PDB entry 8T4L | electron microscopy, 3.20 A resolution | chains C and D of the 18 polymer chains in the assembly

[Chain C]
Name: RM20A3 heavy chain Fv
From: Macaca mulatta
Amino-acid sequence (125 residues; each row starts with the number of its first residue; a row labelled like 82A-82C holds insertion residues (82A, then the next letters in order)):
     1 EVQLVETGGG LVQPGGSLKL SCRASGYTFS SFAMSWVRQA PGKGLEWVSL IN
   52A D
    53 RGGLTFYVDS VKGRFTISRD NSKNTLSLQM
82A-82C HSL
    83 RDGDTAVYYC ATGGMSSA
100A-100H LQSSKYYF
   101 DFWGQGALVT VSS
Disordered / not traced: 112-113
Disulfide bonds: Cys-22/Cys-92

[Chain D]
Name: RM20A3 light chain Fv
From: Macaca mulatta
Amino-acid sequence (128 residues; row label = number of the first residue in the row; note: 1 number in that range is skipped by the numbering (no residue carries it; nothing is unmodelled there); a row labelled like 27A-27C holds insertion residues (27A, then the next letters in order)):
     3 ALTQPPS
    11 VSGSPGQSVT ISCTGTS
27A-27C SDI
    28 GSYNYVSWYQ QHPGKAPKLM IYDVTQRPSG VSDRFSGSKS GNTASLTISG LQADDEADYY
    88 CSAYAGRQ
95A-95B TF
    96 YIFGGGTRLT VLGQPKASPT VTLFPPSSEE L
Disordered / not traced: 105-126
Disulfide bonds: Cys-23/Cys-88

[Interface between chain C and chain D]
Contacting residue pairs (32; chain C residue first):
  Gln-39(C) / Gln-38(D)  hydrogen bond
  Gln-39(C) / Tyr-87(D)  hydrogen bond
  Gly-44(C) / Tyr-87(D)
  Leu-45(C) / Gln-38(D)
  Leu-45(C) / Pro-44(D)  hydrophobic
  Leu-45(C) / Tyr-87(D)
  Leu-45(C) / Phe-98(D)
  Glu-46(C) / Phe-98(D)
  Trp-47(C) / Tyr-96(D)
  Trp-47(C) / Phe-98(D)
  Leu-50(C) / Phe-95B(D)  hydrophobic
  Phe-58(C) / Phe-95B(D)  hydrophobic
  Tyr-91(C) / Gln-38(D)
  Tyr-91(C) / Lys-42(D)
  Tyr-91(C) / Ala-43(D)  hydrophobic
  Gly-96(C) / Tyr-96(D)  hydrogen bond (backbone-side chain)
  Ser-100D(C) / Tyr-32(D)
  Lys-100E(C) / Asp-50(D)
  Tyr-100F(C) / Tyr-32(D)  hydrophobic
  Tyr-100F(C) / Tyr-91(D)  hydrophobic
  Tyr-100F(C) / Tyr-96(D)
  Tyr-100G(C) / Tyr-36(D)
  Tyr-100G(C) / Leu-46(D)  hydrophobic
  Tyr-100G(C) / Tyr-49(D)  hydrophobic
  Phe-100H(C) / Tyr-36(D)  hydrogen bond (backbone-side chain)
  Phe-100H(C) / Leu-46(D)
  Phe-100H(C) / Tyr-96(D)  hydrophobic
  Phe-100H(C) / Phe-98(D)  hydrophobic
  Asp-101(C) / Leu-46(D)
  Trp-103(C) / Tyr-36(D)
  Trp-103(C) / Pro-44(D)
  Gly-104(C) / Ala-43(D)
Interface residues without a listed pair, chain C (21 interface residues in all): Val-37, Lys-43, Met-97, Gln-105
Interface residues without a listed pair, chain D (16 interface residues in all): Ser-34, Ser-89

[In short]
21 residues of chain C face 16 of chain D across their interface; the contacts include 4 hydrogen bonds. Polar
pairs include Gln-39(C)/Gln-38(D), Gln-39(C)/Tyr-87(D) and Gly-96(C)/Tyr-96(D).
Chain C is RM20A3 heavy chain Fv and chain D is RM20A3 light chain Fv, both from Macaca mulatta; the
structure, MD65 N332-GT5 SOSIP in complex with RM_N332_07 Fab and RM20A3 Fab, was determined by electron
microscopy together with 8T49, 8T4B, 8T4D and 8T4K from the same study.
